7U0F - chains B and G of the 10 polymer chains in the assembly; structure by electron microscopy, 3.53 A resolution.

Chain B:
Molecule: Tubulin beta chain
Organism: Sus scrofa
UniProt: P02554 (TBB_PIG); residues 1-445 here = UniProt positions 1-445
Sequence (445 residues; row label = number of the first residue in the row):
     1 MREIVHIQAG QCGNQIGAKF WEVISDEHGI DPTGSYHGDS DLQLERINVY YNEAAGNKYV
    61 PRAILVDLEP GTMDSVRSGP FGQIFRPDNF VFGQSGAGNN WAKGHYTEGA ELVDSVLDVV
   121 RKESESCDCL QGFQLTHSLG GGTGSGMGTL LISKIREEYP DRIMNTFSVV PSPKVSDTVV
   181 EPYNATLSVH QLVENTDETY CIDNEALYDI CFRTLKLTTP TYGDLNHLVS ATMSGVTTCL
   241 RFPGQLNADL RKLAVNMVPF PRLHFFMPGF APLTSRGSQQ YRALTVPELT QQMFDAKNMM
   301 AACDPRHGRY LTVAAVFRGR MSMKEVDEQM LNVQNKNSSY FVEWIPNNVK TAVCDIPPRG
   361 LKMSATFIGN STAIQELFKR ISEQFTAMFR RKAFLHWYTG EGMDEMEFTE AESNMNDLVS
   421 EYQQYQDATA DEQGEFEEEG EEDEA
Not modelled in the structure: 429-445
Swiss-Prot annotation at these positions:
  - motif: Met1 to Ile4 (MREI motif)
  - binding site (GTP): Gln11, Glu69, Ser138, Gly142, Thr143, Gly144, Asn204, Asn226
  - binding site (Mg(2+)): Glu69
  - modified residue: Ser40 (Phosphoserine), Lys58 (N6-acetyllysine), Ser172 (Phosphoserine), Thr285 (Phosphothreonine), Thr290 (Phosphothreonine), Arg318 (Omega-N-methylarginine), Glu438 (5-glutamyl polyglutamate)
  - cross-link (Glycyl lysine isopeptide (Lys-Gly)): Lys58 (interchain with G-Cter in ubiquitin), Lys324 (interchain with G-Cter in ubiquitin)
  - natural variant: His37 (H37V: In 2nd form), Asn48 (N48S: In 2nd form), Ala55 to Asn57 (sequence variant, change not given here; In 2nd form), Ser275 (S275A: In 2nd form)
From the paper describing this entry:
  - conformationally variable residues (loop rearrangement): Tyr281

Chain G:
Molecule: Protein Rev
Organism: Human immunodeficiency virus 1
UniProt: P04616 (REV_HV1B1); numbering as in UniProt (aligned over 1-116)
Sequence (116 residues; row label = number of the first residue in the row):
     1 MAGRSGDSDE DLLKAVRLIK FLYQSNPPPN PEGTRQARRN RRRRWRERQR QIHSISERIL
    61 STYLGRSAEP VPLQLPPLER LTLDCNEDCG TSGTQGVGSP QILVESPTVL ESGAKE
Not modelled in the structure: 1-10, 66-116

Chain B / chain G interface:
Pairs across the interface (8; chain B residue first):
  Tyr106(B) with Arg46(G), hydrogen bond (backbone-side chain); Arg50(G)
  Thr107(B) with Arg39(G); Arg43(G); Arg46(G)
  Glu111(B) with Arg39(G)
  Gly402(B) with Arg50(G), hydrogen bond (backbone-side chain)
  Glu407(B) with Arg50(G), salt bridge
Interface residues without a listed pair, chain B (8 interface residues in all): Ala110, Glu401, Asp404
Interface residues without a listed pair, chain G (7 interface residues in all): Arg35, Arg38, Arg42

Overview:
8 residues of chain B face 7 of chain G across their interface, with 2 hydrogen bonds and 1 salt bridge. Polar
pairs include Glu407(B)-Arg50(G), Tyr106(B)-Arg46(G) and Gly402(B)-Arg50(G). Curated annotation (UniProt)
lists 8 GTP-binding residues and Mg2+-binding residue Glu69(B) on chain B. From the paper: conformational
variability at Tyr281(B).
Chain B is Tubulin beta chain (Sus scrofa) and chain G is Protein Rev (Human immunodeficiency virus 1); the
structure, HIV-1 Rev in complex with tubulin, was determined by electron microscopy.
